PDB entry 6GBE | solution NMR | chains A and B

[Chain A]
Protein: Tyrosine-protein phosphatase non-receptor type 13
Source organism: Mus musculus
Notes: EC 3.1.3.48
UniProtKB: Q64512 (PTN13_MOUSE); residues 1-114 here correspond to UniProt positions 1475-1588 (UniProt number = residue number + 1474)
Amino-acid sequence (119 residues; numbered 1 to 119; the number before each row is that of its first residue):
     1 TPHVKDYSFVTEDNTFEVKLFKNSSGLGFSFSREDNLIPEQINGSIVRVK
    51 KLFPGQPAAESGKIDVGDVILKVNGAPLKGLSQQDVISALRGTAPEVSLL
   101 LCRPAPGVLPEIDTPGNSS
Sequence notes: expression tag (115-119)
What the authors report for this chain:
  - conformationally variable residues (side-chain flip): Lys-22
  - mutagenesis - F31A: decreased stability
  - specificity-determining residues: Phe-31, Gln-83 (proposed by the authors, not directly observed)
  - binding site for Serine/threonine-protein kinase N2 (chain B): Phe-31, Ile-87

[Chain B]
Protein: Serine/threonine-protein kinase N2
Notes: EC 2.7.11.13
UniProtKB: Q16513 (PKN2_HUMAN); residues 120-131 here correspond to UniProt positions 973-984 (UniProt number = residue number + 853)
Amino-acid sequence (12 residues; row label = number of the first residue in the row):
   120 MFRDFDYIADWC
Curated features (UniProtKB/Swiss-Prot):
  - region: Asp-125 to Cys-131 (Negatively regulates the responsiveness of the catalytic activity by cardiolipin and is required for optimal activation by the GTP-bound RhoA)

[Interface between chain A and chain B]
Contacting residue pairs (14):
  Asn-23(A) with Cys-131(B)
  Ser-25(A) with Cys-131(B)
  Gly-26(A) with Cys-131(B)
  Leu-27(A) with Cys-131(B)
  Gly-28(A) with Cys-131(B)
  Phe-29(A) with Trp-130(B); Cys-131(B)
  Phe-31(A) with Ile-127(B)
  Arg-33(A) with Ile-127(B)
  Gln-83(A) with Tyr-126(B); Ile-127(B); Ala-128(B); Asp-129(B)
  Gln-84(A) with Asp-129(B)
Other interface residues (no listed pair), chain A (12 interface residues in all): Ser-30, Ile-87
The authors on this interface:
  - interface residues, chain A: Asn-23(A), Gly-26(A), Leu-27(A), Gly-28(A), Phe-29(A), Ser-30(A), Gln-83(A), Ile-87(A)

[Summary]
Chain A and chain B form an interface of 12 and 6 residues respectively. The paper reports a binding site for
Serine/threonine-protein kinase N2 (chain B) at Phe-31(A) and Ile-87(A); F31A of chain A reduces stability.
Chain A is Tyrosine-protein phosphatase non-receptor type 13 (Mus musculus) and chain B is
Serine/threonine-protein kinase N2; the structure, Murine Protein Tyrosine Phosphatase PTPN13 PDZ3 Domain-PRK2
Peptide Complex, was determined by solution NMR.
